6XP5 - chains U and D of the 15 polymer chains in the assembly; structure by electron microscopy, 4.20 A resolution (low resolution: residue-level contacts below are approximate; hydrogen-bond / salt-bridge calls are withheld).

[Chain U]
Protein: Mediator of RNA polymerase II transcription subunit 21
Organism: Chaetomium thermophilum (strain DSM 1495 / CBS 144.50 / IMI 039719)
UniProt: G0S8E0 (G0S8E0_CHATD); residues 3-137 here = UniProt positions 3-137
Sequence (135 residues; numbered 3 to 137; the number before each row is that of its first residue):
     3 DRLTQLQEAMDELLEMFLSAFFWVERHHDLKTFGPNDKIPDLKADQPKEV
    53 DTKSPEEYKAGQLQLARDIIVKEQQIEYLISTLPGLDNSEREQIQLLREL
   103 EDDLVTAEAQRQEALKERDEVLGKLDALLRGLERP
Not modelled in the structure: 48-53

[Chain D]
Protein: Mediator of RNA polymerase II transcription subunit 4
Organism: Chaetomium thermophilum (strain DSM 1495 / CBS 144.50 / IMI 039719)
UniProt: G0S7Z4 (G0S7Z4_CHATD); the author numbering skips numbers that UniProt does not, so the offset changes along the chain: 1-122 = UniProt 1-122; 124-342 = UniProt 123-341
Sequence (341 residues; each row starts with the number of its first residue; note: 1 number in that range is skipped by the numbering (no residue carries it; nothing is unmodelled there)):
     1 MDKELDGRFERLEKALATMIDSLSKNNPSTKLAQDLVAAEAELLEGLKLL
    51 EAHQNNHARIQQLRQSTEQADAQIKDIISSLWKMRQELTSVQTSPIPKGA
   101 KFQFTTGELLDFARRISRNTLP
   124 PPGVTNGVNMTPAAARHSQQPSSVEPEDSFRVTSQSQTQTPNTSFNVSFN
   174 GTLVDTPGPFNNNSTPIPNAGPANSQNPHTELPEHLKLATNPLHGASFFP
   224 WPSVEQVRSGALGAYQLLVDKGIDPRGYDPEFEEQRRKDAEREAEERAKQ
   274 EREEAERRAREEAERIARQRELERQRARESMAAAAEEGRRDSVVGGPAAG
   324 KPKQFTFLGGDDDDDDDDD
Not modelled in the structure: 1-3, 97-101, 144-342

[Chain U / chain D interface]
Pairs across the interface (13; chain U residue first):
  E110(U) - S94(D)
  L117(U) - L88(D)
  L117(U) - V91(D)
  D121(U) - L88(D)
  L131(U) - I78(D)
  L131(U) - L81(D)
  R132(U) - I78(D)
  R132(U) - L81(D)
  R132(U) - W82(D)
  L134(U) - I78(D)
  E135(U) - K75(D)
  E135(U) - I78(D)
  P137(U) - K75(D)
Other interface residues (no listed pair), chain U (10 interface residues in all): Q114, L124
Other interface residues (no listed pair), chain D (9 interface residues in all): R85, I96

[Overview]
The interface between chain U and chain D involves 10 residues on one side and 9 on the other.
Chain U is Mediator of RNA polymerase II transcription subunit 21 and chain D is Mediator of RNA polymerase II
transcription subunit 4, both from Chaetomium thermophilum (strain DSM 1495 / CBS 144.50 / IMI 039719); the
structure, Head-Middle module of Mediator, was determined by electron microscopy together with 7JMN from the
same study.
